6S8G - chains F and G of the 4 polymer chains in the assembly; structure by electron microscopy, 3.50 A resolution.

Chain F:
Protein: LPS export ABC transporter permease LptF
From: Shigella flexneri
Reference sequence: A0A1W2MGV2 (A0A1W2MGV2_SHIFL); residue numbers follow UniProt; this construct covers 1-366
Chain sequence (366 residues; row label = number of the first residue in the row):
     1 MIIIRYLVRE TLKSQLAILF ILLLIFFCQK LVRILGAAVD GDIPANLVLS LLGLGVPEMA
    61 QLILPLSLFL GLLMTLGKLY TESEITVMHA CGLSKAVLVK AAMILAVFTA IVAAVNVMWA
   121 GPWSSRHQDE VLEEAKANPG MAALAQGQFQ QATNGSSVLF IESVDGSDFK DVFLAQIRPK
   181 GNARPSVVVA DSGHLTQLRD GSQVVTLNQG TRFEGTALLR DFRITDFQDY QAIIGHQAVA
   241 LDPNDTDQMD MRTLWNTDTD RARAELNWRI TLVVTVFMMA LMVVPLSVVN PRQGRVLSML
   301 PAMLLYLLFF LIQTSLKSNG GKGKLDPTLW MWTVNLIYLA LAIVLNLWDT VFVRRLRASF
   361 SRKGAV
Not modelled in the structure: 1, 134-248, 353-366
Sequence notes: conflict E133 (Ala in A0A1W2MGV2), V274 (Phe in A0A1W2MGV2), F352 (Pro in A0A1W2MGV2)
Ligand contacts: n-Tetradecyl-b-D-maltopyranosid (LMD; tetradecyl 4-O-alpha-D-glucopyranosyl-beta-D-glucopyranoside): K13, S14, A17, I18
What the authors report for this chain:
  - binding site for n-Tetradecyl-b-D-maltopyranosid: I18
  - binding site for AMP-PNP: R292
  - conformationally variable residues (loop rearrangement): R292
  - mutagenesis - R292A: unchanged catalytic activity
  - mutagenesis - R292A: abolished growth

Chain G:
Protein: Inner membrane protein yjgQ
From: Shigella flexneri
Reference sequence: A0A2S4N3I3 (A0A2S4N3I3_SHIFL); residues 1-360 here = UniProt positions 1-360
Chain sequence (360 residues; numbered 1 to 360; the number before each row is that of its first residue):
     1 MQPFGVLDRY IGKTIFTTIM MTLFMLVSLS GIIKFVDQLK KAGQGSYDAL GAGMYTLLSV
    61 PKDVQIFFPM AALLGALLGL GMLAQRSELV VMQASGFTRM QVALSVMKTA IPLVLLTMAI
   121 GEWVAPQGEQ MARNYRAQAM YGGSLLSTQQ GLWAKDGNNF VYIERVKGDE VLGGISIYAF
   181 NENRRLQSVR YAATAKFDPE HKVWRLSQVD ESDLTNPKQI TGSQTVSGTW KTDLTPDKLG
   241 VVALDPDALS ISGLHNYVKY LKSSGQDAGR YQLNMWSKIF QPLSVAVMML MALSFIFGPL
   301 RSVPMGVRVV TGISFGFVFY VLDQIFGPLT LVYGIPPIIG ALLPSASFFL ISLWLLMRKS
Not modelled in the structure: 141-248, 263-268, 359-360
Ligand contacts: n-Tetradecyl-b-D-maltopyranosid (LMD; tetradecyl 4-O-alpha-D-glucopyranosyl-beta-D-glucopyranoside): M25, L74, L78, G306, V307, V310
What the authors report for this chain:
  - binding site for n-Tetradecyl-b-D-maltopyranosid: M25, L74, L78, V310
  - binding site for AMP-PNP: R301
  - conformationally variable residues (loop rearrangement): R301
  - mutagenesis - R301A: unchanged catalytic activity
  - mutagenesis - K34E, F67E/Y320E, R136E, I163D, W204D, L206D, Y257E/Y271E, R301A: abolished growth
  - mutagenesis - K13E/R86E, L26E/M70E, K34A, K62E, F67A, R133E, R136A, Y257A, Y271A, Y320A: unchanged growth
  - mutagenesis - I163D: decreased expression
  - mutagenesis - V209D: decreased growth

Interface between chain F and chain G:
Residue-residue contacts - 38 pairs, chain F then chain G:
  A17(F) - V310(G)  hydrophobic
  I21(F) - I313(G)  hydrophobic
  L22(F) - L26(G)  hydrophobic
  L24(F) - F317(G)  hydrophobic
  I25(F) - L26(G)  hydrophobic
  I25(F) - F67(G)  hydrophobic
  I25(F) - M70(G)  hydrophobic
  I25(F) - L74(G)  hydrophobic
  F26(F) - L26(G)
  F26(F) - L29(G)  hydrophobic
  F26(F) - S30(G)
  F26(F) - F67(G)  hydrophobic
  C28(F) - Y320(G)  hydrophobic
  V32(F) - Q324(G)
  M59(F) - L29(G)  hydrophobic
  M59(F) - I33(G)  hydrophobic
  L62(F) - L29(G)  hydrophobic
  L62(F) - I32(G)  hydrophobic
  L62(F) - I33(G)  hydrophobic
  I63(F) - L29(G)  hydrophobic
  L66(F) - L29(G)  hydrophobic
  L70(F) - M25(G)  hydrophobic
  K78(F) - Q85(G)
  E82(F) - Q85(G)
  R295(F) - T17(G)
  L297(F) - T17(G)
  L297(F) - M21(G)  hydrophobic
  M299(F) - M21(G)  hydrophobic
  L300(F) - M21(G)  hydrophobic
  L300(F) - F24(G)  hydrophobic
  L304(F) - F24(G)  hydrophobic
  L307(F) - S28(G)
  L311(F) - I32(G)  hydrophobic
  L311(F) - F35(G)  hydrophobic
  S315(F) - F35(G)
  S315(F) - L39(G)
  S318(F) - L39(G)  hydrogen bond (side chain-backbone)
  N319(F) - A49(G)
Also at the interface, not in a pair above, chain F (31 interface residues in all): Q29, L35, E58, M303, F310, T314
Also at the interface, not in a pair above, chain G (27 interface residues in all): V36, D37, K40, D63, I66

Overview:
The interface between chain F and chain G involves 31 residues on one side and 27 on the other, with 1
hydrogen bond. The hydrogen-bonded pair is S318(F)-L39(G). From the paper: a binding site for
n-Tetradecyl-b-D-maltopyranosid at I18(F) and M25(G) among others; K34E, F67E/Y320E and R136E of chain G,
among others, abolish growth; 20 substitutions were tested in all.
Here chain F is LPS export ABC transporter permease LptF and chain G is Inner membrane protein yjgQ, both from
Shigella flexneri. Entry 6S8G (Cryo-EM structure of LptB2FGC in complex with AMP-PNP) was determined by
electron microscopy, deposited together with 6S8H and 6S8N.
